4ODF - chain A; structure by X-ray diffraction, 2.20 A resolution.

# Chain A
Name: E3 ubiquitin-protein ligase Mdm2
Organism: Homo sapiens
Notes: EC 6.3.2.-
UniProt: Q00987 (MDM2_HUMAN); numbering as in UniProt (aligned over 6-110)
Chain sequence (105 residues; numbered 6 to 110; the number before each row is that of its first residue):
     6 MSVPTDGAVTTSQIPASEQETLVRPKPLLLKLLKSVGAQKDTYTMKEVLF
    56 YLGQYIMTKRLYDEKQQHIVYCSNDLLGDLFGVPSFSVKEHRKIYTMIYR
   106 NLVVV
Disordered / not traced: 6-11
Residues lining bound ligands: 2U1 (6-{[(2S,5R,6R)-4-[(1S)-2-(tert-butylsulfonyl)-1-cyclopropylethyl]-6-(3-chlorophenyl)-5-(4-chlorophenyl)-2-methyl-3-oxomorpholin-2-yl]methyl}pyridine-3-carboxylic acid): V14, T15, T16, S17, L54, L57, G58, I61, M62, Y67, V75, F86, F91, V93, H96, I99, Y100
Swiss-Prot annotation at these positions:
  - mutagenesis: G58 (G58A: No effect on its ability to induce apoptosis)

# Summary
Bound to chain A: compound 2U1. Curated annotation (UniProt) lists one mutagenesis site.
Chain A is E3 ubiquitin-protein ligase Mdm2 (Homo sapiens); the structure, Co-Crystal Structure of MDM2 with
Inhibitor Compound 47, was determined by X-ray diffraction (same publication as 4OCC, 4ODE, 4OGN, 4OGT and
4OGV).
